Entry 2GS7 (X-ray diffraction, 2.60 A resolution); this record covers chains A and B.

[Chain A (and B)]
Molecule: Epidermal growth factor receptor
Source organism: Homo sapiens
Notes: EC 2.7.10.1; fragment: kinase domain, residues 696-1022; chain B of this document is another copy of the same molecule, construct and numbering; everything in this record applies to it too
UniProtKB: P00533 (EGFR_HUMAN); residues 672-998 here correspond to UniProt positions 696-1022 (UniProt number = residue number + 24)
Chain sequence (330 residues; each row starts with the number of its first residue):
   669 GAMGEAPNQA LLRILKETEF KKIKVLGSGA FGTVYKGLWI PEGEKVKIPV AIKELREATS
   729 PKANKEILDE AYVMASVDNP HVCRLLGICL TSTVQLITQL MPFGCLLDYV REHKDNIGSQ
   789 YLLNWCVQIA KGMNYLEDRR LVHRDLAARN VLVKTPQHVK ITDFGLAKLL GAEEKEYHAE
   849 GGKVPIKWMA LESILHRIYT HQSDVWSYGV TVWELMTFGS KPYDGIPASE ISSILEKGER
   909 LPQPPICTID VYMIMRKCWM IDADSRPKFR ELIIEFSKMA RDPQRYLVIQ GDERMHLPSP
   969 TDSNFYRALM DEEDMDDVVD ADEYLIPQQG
Unresolved in the structure: 669-678, 847-850, 960-984, 989-998 (chain B: 669-676, 848-850, 960-984, 993-998)
Sequence notes: cloning artifact (669-671); engineered mutation R924 (Val948 in P00533)
Metal / ion sites: Mg2+: N818, D831 (together with AMP-PNP)
Small-molecule neighbours: AMP-PNP (ANP; phosphoaminophosphonic acid-adenylate ester): L694, G695, G697, V702, A719, K721, T766, Q767, L768, M769, C773, R817, N818, L820, D831
Swiss-Prot annotation at these positions:
  - active site: D813 (Proton acceptor)
  - binding site (ATP): L694 to V702, K721, T766, Q767, D831
  - site: Y992 (Important for interaction with PIK3C2B)
  - modified residue: K721 (N6-(2-hydroxyisobutyryl)lysine), Y845 (Phosphotyrosine), S967 (Phosphoserine), S971 (Phosphoserine), Y974 (Phosphotyrosine), Y992 (Phosphotyrosine)
  - cross-link (Glycyl lysine isopeptide (Lys-Gly)): K692 (interchain with G-Cter in ubiquitin), K713 (interchain with G-Cter in ubiquitin), K730 (interchain with G-Cter in ubiquitin), K733 (interchain with G-Cter in ubiquitin), K843 (interchain with G-Cter in ubiquitin), K905 (interchain with G-Cter in ubiquitin), K936 (interchain with G-Cter in ubiquitin), K946 (interchain with G-Cter in ubiquitin)
From the paper describing this entry:
  - conformationally variable residues (helix shift, loop rearrangement): E738, L834, L837
  - mutagenesis - L834R (20-fold): increased catalytic activity
  - disease-associated variants - L834R: increased catalytic activity (citing earlier work)
  - mutagenesis - Y845F: unchanged catalytic activity on attachment to vesicles
  - mutagenesis - R938E, R938E/I942E, K946E: unchanged signaling in response to EGF stimulation
  - mutagenesis - P675G: unchanged catalytic activity on in solution
  - mutagenesis - P675G (3- to 4-fold): decreased catalytic activity on localized to vesicles
  - mutagenesis - P675G, L680N, L736R, D813N, M921R, M928R: abolished signaling
  - mutagenesis - L680A: decreased signaling

[Chain A / chain B interface]
Contacting residue pairs (42; chain A residue first):
  K689(A) - P824(B)
  I691(A) - F771(B)  hydrophobic
  I691(A) - Y777(B)  hydrophobic
  I691(A) - E780(B)
  I691(A) - H781(B)  hydrogen bond (backbone-side chain)
  I691(A) - P824(B)
  K692(A) - F771(B)  hydrogen bond (side chain-backbone)
  K692(A) - G772(B)
  K692(A) - C773(B)  hydrogen bond (side chain-backbone)
  K692(A) - D776(B)
  K692(A) - Y777(B)
  K692(A) - E780(B)
  V693(A) - E780(B)  hydrogen bond (backbone-side chain)
  K704(A) - P770(B)  hydrogen bond (side chain-backbone)
  K704(A) - F771(B)
  G705(A) - F771(B)
  L706(A) - F771(B)  hydrophobic
  L706(A) - P824(B)
  P770(A) - K704(B)
  F771(A) - I691(B)  hydrophobic
  F771(A) - K692(B)  hydrogen bond (backbone-side chain)
  F771(A) - K704(B)
  F771(A) - G705(B)
  F771(A) - L706(B)  hydrophobic
  G772(A) - K692(B)
  C773(A) - K692(B)  hydrogen bond (backbone-side chain)
  D776(A) - K692(B)
  Y777(A) - I691(B)  hydrophobic
  Y777(A) - K692(B)
  E780(A) - I691(B)
  E780(A) - K692(B)
  E780(A) - V693(B)  hydrogen bond (side chain-backbone)
  H781(A) - I691(B)  hydrogen bond (side chain-backbone)
  K822(A) - V986(B)
  P824(A) - K689(B)
  P824(A) - I691(B)
  D985(A) - K822(B)  salt bridge
  V986(A) - D988(B)
  V986(A) - D990(B)
  V987(A) - D988(B)
  D988(A) - V986(B)
  D988(A) - V987(B)
Interface residues without a listed pair, chain A (25 interface residues in all): K715, L768, Y789, T823
Interface residues without a listed pair, chain B (24 interface residues in all): K715, L768, T823

[In short]
Chain A and chain B form an interface of 25 and 24 residues respectively, with 9 hydrogen bonds and 1 salt
bridge. Polar contacts include D985(A)-K822(B), I691(A)-H781(B) and K692(A)-F771(B). The paper reports that
P675G, L680N and L736R of chain A, among others, abolish signaling; conformational variability at E738(A),
L834(A) and L837(A); 12 substitutions were tested in all.
Both chains are Epidermal growth factor receptor (Homo sapiens). Entry 2GS7 (Crystal Structure of the inactive
EGFR kinase domain in complex with AMP-PNP) was determined by X-ray diffraction, deposited together with 2GS2
and 2GS6.
